Entry 7OU1 (X-ray diffraction, 1.65 A resolution); this record covers chains AAA and BBB.

# Chain AAA (and BBB)
Protein: L-asparaginase
From: Rhizobium etli (strain CFN 42 / ATCC 51251)
Notes: chain BBB of this document is another copy of the same molecule, construct and numbering; everything in this record applies to it too
Reference sequence: Q2K0Z2 (Q2K0Z2_RHIEC); residues 1-367 here = UniProt positions 1-367
Sequence (373 residues; each row starts with the number of its first residue; numbers below 1 keep their minus sign (Gly-5 is residue -5)):
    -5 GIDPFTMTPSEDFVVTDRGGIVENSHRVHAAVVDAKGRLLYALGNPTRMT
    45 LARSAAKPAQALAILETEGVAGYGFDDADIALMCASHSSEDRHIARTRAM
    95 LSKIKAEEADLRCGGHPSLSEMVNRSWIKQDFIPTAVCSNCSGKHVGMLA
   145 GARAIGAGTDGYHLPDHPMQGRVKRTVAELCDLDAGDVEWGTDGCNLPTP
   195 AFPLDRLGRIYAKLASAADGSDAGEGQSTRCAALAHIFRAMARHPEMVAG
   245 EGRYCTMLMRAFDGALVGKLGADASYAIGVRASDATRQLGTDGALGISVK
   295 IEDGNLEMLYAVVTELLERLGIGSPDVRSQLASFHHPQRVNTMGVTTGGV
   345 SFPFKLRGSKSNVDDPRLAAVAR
Not modelled in the structure: -5 to 2, 353-367
Differences from the reference sequence: expression tag (-5 to 0)
Modified / non-standard residues: Cys249 (S-hydroxycysteine; CSO)
Bound ions: Zn2+: Cys135, Lys138, Cys189
Reported in the primary citation:
  - Zn2+ coordination: Cys135, Lys138, Cys189
  - conformationally variable residues (side-chain flip): Ser48
  - contacts within the chain: Ser48-Ala266 (backbone contact), Ser48-Leu264 (backbone contact)
  - catalytic residues: Ser48, Lys51, Ser80, Lys263 (proposed by the authors, not directly observed)
  - mutagenesis - S48A, K51A, S80A, K263A: abolished catalytic activity on l-Asn
  - mutagenesis - C135A: abolished catalytic activity
  - mutagenesis - K51A (Tm 50 degC): unchanged stability
  - mutagenesis - K263A (Tm 52 degC): increased stability
  - mutagenesis - S48A, S80A, C135A (Tm 48.5 degC): decreased stability
  - mutagenesis - S48A, S80A: decreased expression

# Interface between chain AAA and chain BBB
Contacting residue pairs (90):
  Arg12(AAA) with Leu45(BBB); Arg47(BBB); Thr186(BBB), hydrogen bond (side chain-backbone); Asp187(BBB), salt bridge; Gly188(BBB); Thr193(BBB)
  Ile15(AAA) with Leu45(BBB), hydrophobic; Glu183(BBB); Trp184(BBB); Gly185(BBB); Ala195(BBB), hydrophobic
  Val16(AAA) with Arg42(BBB); Leu45(BBB)
  Glu17(AAA) with Arg42(BBB), hydrogen bond (backbone-side chain); Leu45(BBB); Arg47(BBB), salt bridge; Asp267(BBB); Lys294(BBB), hydrogen bond (backbone-side chain)
  Asn18(AAA) with Asp267(BBB), hydrogen bond; Lys294(BBB), hydrogen bond; Glu296(BBB); Asp297(BBB); Gly298(BBB)
  Ser19(AAA) with Glu296(BBB), hydrogen bond; Asp297(BBB)
  His20(AAA) with Asp297(BBB)
  Arg42(AAA) with Glu17(BBB), hydrogen bond (side chain-backbone)
  Leu45(AAA) with Arg12(BBB); Ile15(BBB), hydrophobic; Val16(BBB); Glu17(BBB)
  Arg47(AAA) with Arg12(BBB); Glu17(BBB), salt bridge
  Arg106(AAA) with Met337(BBB)
  Cys107(AAA) with Met337(BBB)
  Gly108(AAA) with Thr336(BBB), hydrogen bond (backbone-side chain); Met337(BBB)
  Gly109(AAA) with Thr336(BBB)
  His110(AAA) with Thr336(BBB)
  Arg119(AAA) with Ile122(BBB); Asp125(BBB), salt bridge
  Ile122(AAA) with Arg119(BBB); Ile122(BBB), hydrophobic
  Lys123(AAA) with Ile122(BBB); Asp125(BBB), salt bridge
  Asp125(AAA) with Lys123(BBB), salt bridge
  Glu183(AAA) with Ile15(BBB)
  Trp184(AAA) with Ile15(BBB)
  Gly185(AAA) with Ile15(BBB)
  Thr186(AAA) with Arg12(BBB), hydrogen bond (backbone-side chain); Asn335(BBB); Thr341(BBB)
  Asp187(AAA) with Arg12(BBB), salt bridge; Asn335(BBB), hydrogen bond (backbone-side chain); Thr341(BBB)
  Gly188(AAA) with Arg12(BBB); Asn335(BBB); Thr336(BBB), hydrogen bond (backbone-side chain)
  Cys189(AAA) with Thr336(BBB)
  Asn190(AAA) with Asn335(BBB), hydrogen bond; Met337(BBB); Val339(BBB)
  Thr193(AAA) with Arg12(BBB)
  Ala195(AAA) with Ile15(BBB), hydrophobic
  Asp267(AAA) with Glu17(BBB); Asn18(BBB), hydrogen bond
  Lys294(AAA) with Glu17(BBB), hydrogen bond (side chain-backbone); Asn18(BBB), hydrogen bond
  Glu296(AAA) with Asn18(BBB); Ser19(BBB), hydrogen bond
  Asp297(AAA) with Asn18(BBB); Ser19(BBB); His20(BBB); Asp297(BBB)
  Gly298(AAA) with Asn18(BBB)
  Asn335(AAA) with Thr186(BBB); Asp187(BBB), hydrogen bond (side chain-backbone); Gly188(BBB); Asn190(BBB), hydrogen bond
  Thr336(AAA) with Gly108(BBB), hydrogen bond (side chain-backbone); Gly109(BBB); Gly188(BBB), hydrogen bond (side chain-backbone); Cys189(BBB)
  Met337(AAA) with Arg106(BBB); Cys107(BBB); Gly108(BBB); Asn190(BBB)
  Val339(AAA) with Asn190(BBB)
  Thr341(AAA) with Thr186(BBB); Asp187(BBB)
Also at the interface, not in a pair above, chain AAA (41 interface residues in all): Arg21, Ala266
Also at the interface, not in a pair above, chain BBB (41 interface residues in all): Arg21, His110, Ala266

# Summary
Chain AAA and chain BBB each contribute 41 residues to their interface, with 20 hydrogen bonds and 7 salt
bridges. Among the polar pairs are Arg12(AAA)-Asp187(BBB), Glu17(AAA)-Arg47(BBB) and Arg119(AAA)-Asp125(BBB).
The paper reports catalytic residues Ser48(AAA), Lys51(AAA) and Ser80(AAA) among others; S48A, K51A and S80A
of chain AAA, among others, abolish catalytic activity on l-Asn; 5 substitutions were tested in all.
Both chains are L-asparaginase (Rhizobium etli (strain CFN 42 / ATCC 51251)). Entry 7OU1 (Crystal structure of
Rhizobium etli inducible L-asparaginase ReAV (monoclinic form MP2)) was determined by X-ray diffraction
together with 7OS3, 7OS5, 7OS6 and 7OZ6 from the same study.
